PDB entry 7E81 | electron microscopy, 4.50 A resolution (low resolution: residue-level contacts below are approximate; hydrogen-bond / salt-bridge calls are withheld) | chains De and Df of the 68 polymer chains in the assembly

# Chain De (and Df)
Molecule: Flagellar M-ring protein
Organism: Salmonella typhimurium (strain LT2 / SGSC1412 / ATCC 700720)
Notes: chain Df of this document is another copy of the same molecule, construct and numbering; everything in this record applies to it too
Reference sequence: P15928 (FLIF_SALTY); residue numbers follow UniProt; this construct covers 1-560
Chain sequence (560 residues; row label = number of the first residue in the row):
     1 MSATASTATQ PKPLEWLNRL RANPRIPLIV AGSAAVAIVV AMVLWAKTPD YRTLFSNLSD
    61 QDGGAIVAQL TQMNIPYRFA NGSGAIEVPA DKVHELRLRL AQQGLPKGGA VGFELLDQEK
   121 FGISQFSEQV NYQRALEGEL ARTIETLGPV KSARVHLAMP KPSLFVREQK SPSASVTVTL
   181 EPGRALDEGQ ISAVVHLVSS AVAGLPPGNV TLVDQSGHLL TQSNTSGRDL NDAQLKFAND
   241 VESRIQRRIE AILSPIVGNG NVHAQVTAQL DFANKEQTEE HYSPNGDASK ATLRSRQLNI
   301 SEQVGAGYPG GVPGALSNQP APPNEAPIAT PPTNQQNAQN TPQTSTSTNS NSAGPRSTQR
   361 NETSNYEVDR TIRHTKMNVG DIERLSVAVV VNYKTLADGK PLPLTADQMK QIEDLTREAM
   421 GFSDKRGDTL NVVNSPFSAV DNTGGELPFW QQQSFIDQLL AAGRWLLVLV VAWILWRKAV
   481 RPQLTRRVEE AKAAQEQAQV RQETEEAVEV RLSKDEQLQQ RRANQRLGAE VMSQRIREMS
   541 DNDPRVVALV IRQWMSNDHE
Disordered / not traced: 1-112, 161-170, 222-560 (chain Df: 1-124, 222-560)

# Interface between chain De and chain Df
Contacting residue pairs (21):
  Ser124(De) - Glu128(Df)
  Phe126(De) - Glu128(Df)
  Phe126(De) - Tyr132(Df)
  Arg154(De) - Thr143(Df)
  His156(De) - Glu139(Df)
  His156(De) - Thr143(Df)
  His156(De) - Ala201(Df)
  Ala158(De) - Ser200(Df)
  Ala158(De) - Val202(Df)
  Ala158(De) - Ala203(Df)
  Pro160(De) - Ala203(Df)
  Ser173(De) - Ser200(Df)
  Ala174(De) - Ser200(Df)
  Ser175(De) - Leu197(Df)
  Ser175(De) - Ser200(Df)
  Thr177(De) - Leu197(Df)
  Thr211(De) - His196(Df)
  Thr211(De) - Ser200(Df)
  Gln215(De) - Leu147(Df)
  Gly217(De) - Ala193(Df)
  Leu219(De) - His196(Df)
Interface residues without a listed pair, chain De (22 interface residues in all): Val130, Glu137, Leu157, Asn209, Val213, Asp214, Ser216, His218
Interface residues without a listed pair, chain Df (16 interface residues in all): Gln129, Arg142, Gly189, Gln190

# Summary
22 residues of chain De face 16 of chain Df across their interface.
Chain De and chain Df are both Flagellar M-ring protein (Salmonella typhimurium (strain LT2 / SGSC1412 / ATCC
700720)); the structure, Cryo-EM structure of the flagellar MS ring with FlgB-Dc loop and FliE-helix 1 from
Salmonella, was determined by electron microscopy together with 7CBL, 7CBM, 7CG0, 7CG4, 7CGO, 7E80 and 7E82
from the same study.
